PDB entry 8IDO | X-ray diffraction, 2.50 A resolution | chains B and D

== Chain B ==
Name: Spike protein S1
Organism: Middle East respiratory syndrome-related coronavirus
UniProt: R9UQ53 (R9UQ53_MERS); residues 367-589 here = UniProt positions 367-589
Chain sequence (229 residues; row label = number of the first residue in the row):
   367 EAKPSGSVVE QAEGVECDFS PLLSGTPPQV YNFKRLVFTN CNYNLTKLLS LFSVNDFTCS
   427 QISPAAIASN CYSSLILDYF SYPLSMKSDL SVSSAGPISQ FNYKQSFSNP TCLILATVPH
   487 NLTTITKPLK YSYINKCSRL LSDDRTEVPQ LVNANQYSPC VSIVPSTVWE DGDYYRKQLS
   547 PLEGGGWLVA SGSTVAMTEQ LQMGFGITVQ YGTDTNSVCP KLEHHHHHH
Unresolved in the structure: 367-380, 505-513, 544-554, 589-595
Construct notes: expression tag (590-595)
Disulfide bonds: Cys383-Cys407, Cys425-Cys478, Cys437-Cys585, Cys503-Cys526
Covalently attached groups: glycan linked to Asn410

== Chain D ==
Name: Vhh-T148
Organism: Camelus dromedarius
Notes: antibody fragment or engineered binder
Chain sequence (135 residues; numbered 1 to 135; the number before each row is that of its first residue):
     1 QVQLQESGGG SVQAGGSLKL SCSVSGYTYS TYCIAWFRQV PGKEREGLAF IKNPEGNTDY
    61 ADSVQGRFFI SQDTVDNTVY LSMNSLKPED TATYYCAGAV SNWVCGMSIK SQGYGMDYWG
   121 KGTQVTVSSH HHHHH
Unresolved in the structure: 1, 129-135
Disulfide bonds: Cys22-Cys96, Cys33-Cys105

== Chain B / chain D interface ==
Pairs across the interface (33; chain B residue first):
  Val381(B) with Thr31(D)
  Glu382(B) with Thr31(D); Ser101(D), hydrogen bond; Asn102(D); Trp103(D), hydrogen bond
  Cys383(B) with Trp103(D)
  Phe385(B) with Trp103(D), hydrophobic
  Ser386(B) with Trp103(D), hydrogen bond (side chain-backbone)
  Leu389(B) with Trp103(D), hydrophobic
  Asn410(B) with Val100(D); Ser101(D)
  Lys413(B) with Val100(D); Val104(D); Gly115(D), hydrogen bond (side chain-backbone); Asp117(D), salt bridge
  Leu414(B) with Trp103(D), hydrophobic
  Ser416(B) with Tyr114(D)
  Leu417(B) with Trp103(D), hydrophobic; Val104(D), hydrophobic; Met107(D), hydrophobic; Tyr114(D)
  Pro485(B) with Tyr114(D)
  Asn487(B) with Ser111(D); Tyr114(D)
  Leu488(B) with Met107(D), hydrophobic; Tyr114(D), hydrophobic
  Thr489(B) with Lys110(D), hydrogen bond (side chain-backbone); Ser111(D)
  Thr490(B) with Met107(D)
  Lys587(B) with Tyr29(D); Thr31(D); Val100(D), hydrogen bond (side chain-backbone); Ser101(D)
Other interface residues (no listed pair), chain B (18 interface residues in all): Phe418

== Overview ==
18 residues of chain B and 13 residues of chain D are in contact, with 6 hydrogen bonds and 1 salt bridge.
Polar pairs include Lys413(B)-Asp117(D), Glu382(B)-Ser101(D) and Glu382(B)-Trp103(D).
Chain B is Spike protein S1 (Middle East respiratory syndrome-related coronavirus) and chain D is Vhh-T148
(Camelus dromedarius); the structure, Crystal structure of nanobody VHH-T148 with MERS-CoV RBD, was determined
by X-ray diffraction.
